8ZC2 - chains M and Q of the 18 polymer chains in the assembly; structure by electron microscopy, 7.82 A resolution (low resolution: residue-level contacts below are approximate; hydrogen-bond / salt-bridge calls are withheld).

[Chain M]
Protein: Light chain of D1F6 Fab
Organism: Homo sapiens
Notes: antibody fragment or engineered binder
Sequence (223 residues; numbered 1 to 223; the number before each row is that of its first residue):
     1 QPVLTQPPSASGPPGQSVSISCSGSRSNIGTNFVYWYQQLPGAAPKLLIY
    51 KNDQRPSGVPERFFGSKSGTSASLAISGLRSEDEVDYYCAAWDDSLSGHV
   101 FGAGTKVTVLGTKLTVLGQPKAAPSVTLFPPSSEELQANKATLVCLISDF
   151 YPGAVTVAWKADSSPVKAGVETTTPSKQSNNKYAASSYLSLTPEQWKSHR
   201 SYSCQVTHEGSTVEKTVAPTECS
Disordered / not traced: 1, 111-117, 222-223
Disulfides: Cys22-Cys89, Cys145-Cys204

[Chain Q]
Protein: Heavy chain of D1F6 Fab
Organism: Homo sapiens
Notes: antibody fragment or engineered binder
Sequence (230 residues; numbered 1 to 230; the number before each row is that of its first residue):
     1 EVQLVQSGAEVKKPGASVKVSCKASGYIFSDYNIHWVRQAPGQGLEWMGW
    51 ISPDSDDTNYAQSFQGRVTMTRDTSITTVYMELSSLRSDDTAVYFCARSV
   101 GYCSLNSCQRWMWFDTWGQGALVTVSSASTKGPSVFPLAPSSKSTSGGTA
   151 ALGCLVKDYFPEPVTVSWNSGALTSGVHTFPAVLQSSGLYSLSSVVTVPS
   201 SSLGTQTYICNVNHKPSNTKVDKKVEPKSC
Disordered / not traced: 1, 142-148, 230
Disulfides: Cys22-Cys96, Cys103-Cys108, Cys154-Cys210

[Chain M / chain Q interface]
Pairs across the interface (86):
  Thr31(M) - Arg110(Q)
  Asn32(M) - Arg110(Q)
  Phe33(M) - Arg110(Q)
  Phe33(M) - Trp111(Q)
  Tyr35(M) - Arg110(Q)
  Tyr35(M) - Trp111(Q)
  Tyr35(M) - Met112(Q)
  Tyr37(M) - Phe114(Q)
  Ala44(M) - Phe95(Q)
  Ala44(M) - Trp117(Q)
  Ala44(M) - Gly118(Q)
  Pro45(M) - Phe95(Q)
  Pro45(M) - Trp117(Q)
  Lys46(M) - Trp117(Q)
  Leu47(M) - Trp113(Q)
  Leu47(M) - Phe114(Q)
  Tyr50(M) - Trp113(Q)
  Lys51(M) - Trp111(Q)
  Tyr88(M) - Gln39(Q)
  Trp92(M) - Asn106(Q)
  Trp92(M) - Gln109(Q)
  Leu96(M) - Gln62(Q)
  Ser97(M) - Trp47(Q)
  Gly98(M) - Trp47(Q)
  His99(M) - His35(Q)
  His99(M) - Trp47(Q)
  His99(M) - Gln109(Q)
  His99(M) - Phe114(Q)
  Phe101(M) - Leu45(Q)
  Gly102(M) - Gly44(Q)
  Ala103(M) - Gln43(Q)
  Leu128(M) - Ser141(Q)
  Phe129(M) - Leu138(Q)
  Phe129(M) - Ala139(Q)
  Phe129(M) - Ser141(Q)
  Phe129(M) - Ala151(Q)
  Phe129(M) - Leu152(Q)
  Phe129(M) - Val195(Q)
  Pro130(M) - Leu138(Q)
  Pro130(M) - Ala139(Q)
  Pro130(M) - Pro140(Q)
  Pro131(M) - Leu138(Q)
  Pro131(M) - Ala139(Q)
  Pro131(M) - Lys228(Q)
  Ser132(M) - Pro137(Q)
  Ser132(M) - Ala139(Q)
  Ser132(M) - Glu226(Q)
  Ser133(M) - Ser229(Q)
  Glu134(M) - Phe136(Q)
  Glu134(M) - Pro137(Q)
  Glu134(M) - Glu226(Q)
  Glu135(M) - Phe136(Q)
  Glu135(M) - Pro137(Q)
  Glu135(M) - Leu138(Q)
  Gln137(M) - Phe136(Q)
  Ala138(M) - Phe136(Q)
  Val144(M) - Leu138(Q)
  Val144(M) - Leu155(Q)
  Leu146(M) - Phe180(Q)
  Leu146(M) - Ser193(Q)
  Leu146(M) - Val195(Q)
  Ser148(M) - Phe180(Q)
  Glu171(M) - Val183(Q)
  Thr173(M) - Pro181(Q)
  Thr173(M) - Ala182(Q)
  Thr173(M) - Val183(Q)
  Thr174(M) - Pro181(Q)
  Ser176(M) - His178(Q)
  Ser176(M) - Pro181(Q)
  Gln178(M) - His178(Q)
  Ala184(M) - His178(Q)
  Ala184(M) - Phe180(Q)
  Ala185(M) - Phe180(Q)
  Ser186(M) - Phe180(Q)
  Tyr188(M) - Leu155(Q)
  Tyr188(M) - Pro181(Q)
  Tyr188(M) - Val183(Q)
  Tyr188(M) - Ser191(Q)
  Tyr188(M) - Ser193(Q)
  Ser190(M) - Lys157(Q)
  Trp196(M) - Lys228(Q)
  Lys197(M) - Lys228(Q)
  Val217(M) - Ser141(Q)
  Pro219(M) - Lys228(Q)
  Thr220(M) - Lys228(Q)
  Glu221(M) - Lys228(Q)
Interface residues without a listed pair, chain M (54 interface residues in all): Ala43, Thr127, Thr142, Ile147, Lys215
Interface residues without a listed pair, chain Q (43 interface residues in all): Glu46, Asp115, Gln119, Gly153, Gln185

[In short]
54 residues of chain M face 43 of chain Q across their interface.
Chain M is Light chain of D1F6 Fab and chain Q is Heavy chain of D1F6 Fab, both from Homo sapiens; the
structure, SARS-CoV-2 Omicron BA.2 spike trimer (6P) in complex with D1F6 Fab, head-to-head aggregate, was
determined by electron microscopy, deposited together with 8ZBY, 8ZBZ, 8ZC0, 8ZC1, 8ZC3, 8ZC4, 8ZC5 and 8ZC6.
